4I1N - chains A and B; structure by X-ray diffraction, 1.89 A resolution.

[Chain A]
Protein: Dihydrofolate reductase
Source organism: Escherichia coli
Notes: EC 1.5.1.3
UniProtKB: P0ABQ4 (DYR_ECOLI); residue numbers follow UniProt; this construct covers 1-159
Chain sequence (159 residues; numbered 1 to 159; the number before each row is that of its first residue):
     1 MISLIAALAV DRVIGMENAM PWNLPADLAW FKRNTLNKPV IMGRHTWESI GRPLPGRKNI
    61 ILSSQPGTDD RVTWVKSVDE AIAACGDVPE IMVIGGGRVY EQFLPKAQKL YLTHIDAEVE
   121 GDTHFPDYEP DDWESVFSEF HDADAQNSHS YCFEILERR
Residues lining bound ligands: folic acid (FOL): Ile5, Ala6, Ala7, Glu17, Pro25, Asp27, Leu28, Ala29, Trp30, Phe31, Lys32, Thr46, Ile50, Leu54, Pro55, Arg57, Ile94, Tyr100, Thr113
Curated features (UniProtKB/Swiss-Prot):
  - binding site (substrate): Ile5, Asp27, Arg52, Arg57, Thr113
  - binding site (NADP(+)): Ala7, Val13 to Ala19, His45, Thr46, Ser63, Ser64, Lys76, Gly95 to Gln102
  - natural variant: Leu28 (L28R: In strain: B[RT500] isozyme 2), Trp30 (W30G: In strain: 1810), Glu154 (E154K: In strain: B[MB1428]; E154Q: In strain: 1810)
  - mutagenesis: Met16 (M16F/S: Increases catalytic rate about 2-fold; M16N: Increases catalytic rate about 2-fold. Increases catalytic rate about 7-fold; when associated with L-20; Y-42; F-92; A-85 and S-152), Met20 (M20I/V: Increases catalytic rate 2-fold; M20L: Increases catalytic rate 2.5-fold. Increases catalytic rate about 7-fold; when associated with N-16; Y-42; F-92; A-85 and S-152), Met42 (M42V: Increases catalytic rate almost 2-fold; M42Y: Increases catalytic rate almost 2-fold. Increases catalytic rate about 7-fold; when associated with N-16; L-20; A-85; F-92 and S-152), Cys85 (C85A: Decreases catalytic rate by one third. Increases catalytic rate about 7-fold; when associated with N-16; L-20; Y-42; F-92 and S-152), Met92 (M92F: No effect. Increases catalytic rate about 7-fold; when associated with N-16; L-20; Y-42; A-85 and S-152; M92L: No effect), Cys152 (C152S: Increases catalytic rate 1.5-fold. Increases catalytic rate about 7-fold; when associated with N-16; L-20; Y-42; A-85 and F-92)

[Chain B]
Protein: Protein ca1697 (nanobody)
Source organism: lama glama
Notes: engineered mutation(s): R104A; antibody fragment or engineered binder
Chain sequence (133 residues; numbered 1 to 133; the number before each row is that of its first residue):
     1 QVQLQESGGG LVQAGASLRL SCAASERLTV DYAIGWFRQA PGKEREFVAA ISWGGGLTVY
    61 GESVEGRFTI SRDIAKNTMN LQMNVLRPED TANYYCAASR ISYAVWNTIP YNKLTLWGRG
   121 TQVTVSSHHH HHH
Not modelled in the structure: 129-133
Disulfides: Cys22-Cys96

[Interface between chain A and chain B]
Contacting residue pairs (35; chain A residue first):
  Met16(A) with Asp31(B)
  Glu17(A) with Ser102(B), hydrogen bond; Ala104(B)
  Asn18(A) with Val30(B); Asp31(B), hydrogen bond (side chain-backbone); Tyr32(B); Ala33(B); Ser52(B); Trp53(B); Gly54(B), hydrogen bond (backbone-backbone); Gly55(B), hydrogen bond (backbone-backbone); Arg100(B); Ile101(B), hydrogen bond (side chain-backbone); Ser102(B); Tyr103(B), hydrogen bond (side chain-backbone)
  Ala19(A) with Val30(B), hydrogen bond (backbone-backbone); Asp31(B); Gly54(B); Gly55(B)
  Met20(A) with Gly55(B); Leu57(B)
  Trp22(A) with Leu57(B)
  Asn23(A) with Tyr103(B)
  His45(A) with Arg100(B), hydrogen bond
  Glu48(A) with Arg100(B), salt bridge; Ile101(B)
  Ser49(A) with Arg100(B); Ile101(B); Ser102(B), hydrogen bond (backbone-backbone)
  Ile50(A) with Val105(B)
  Gly51(A) with Ile109(B)
  Arg52(A) with Val105(B); Thr108(B), hydrogen bond; Ile109(B); Pro110(B)
Interface residues without a listed pair, chain A (15 interface residues in all): Pro21, Arg71
Interface residues without a listed pair, chain B (20 interface residues in all): Ser99, Lys113

[In short]
15 residues of chain A and 20 residues of chain B are in contact; the contacts include 10 hydrogen bonds and 1
salt bridge. Polar pairs include Glu48(A)-Arg100(B), Glu17(A)-Ser102(B) and Asn18(A)-Asp31(B). Chain A binds
folic acid.
Chain A is Dihydrofolate reductase (Escherichia coli) and chain B is Protein ca1697 (nanobody) (lama glama);
the structure, R104A-ca1697 nanobody binding to the binary DHFR.folate complex, was determined by X-ray
diffraction.
